4JL3 - chains B and E of the 6 polymer chains in the assembly; structure by X-ray diffraction, 2.50 A resolution.

Chain B:
Protein: Transcriptional regulator, TetR family
From: Mycobacterium smegmatis
UniProt: A0R6I8 (A0R6I8_MYCS2); numbering as in UniProt (aligned over 9-189)
Amino-acid sequence (196 residues; row label = number of the first residue in the row; numbers below 1 keep their minus sign (His-6 is residue -6)):
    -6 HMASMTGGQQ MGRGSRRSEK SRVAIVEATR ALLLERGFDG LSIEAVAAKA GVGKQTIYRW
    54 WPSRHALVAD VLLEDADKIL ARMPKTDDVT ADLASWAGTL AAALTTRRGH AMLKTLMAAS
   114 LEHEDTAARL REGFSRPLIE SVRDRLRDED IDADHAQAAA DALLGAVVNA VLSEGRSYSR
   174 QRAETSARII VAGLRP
Disordered / not traced: -6 to 8
Sequence notes: expression tag (-6 to 8)
Modified / non-standard residues: Mse-5, Mse-2, Mse4 (selenomethionine); Mse76, Mse105, Mse110 (selenomethionine; parent Met)
From the paper describing this entry:
  - binding site for the 31-nt DNA strand (chain E): Glu37, Lys47 to Trp53
  - specificity-determining residues: Lys47
  - mutagenesis - K47A, K47A/Q48A: abolished binding to the 31-nt DNA strand (chain E)
  - mutagenesis - Q48A: unchanged binding to the 31-nt DNA strand (chain E)
  - binding site for the 31-nt DNA strand: Gln48

Chain E:
Molecule: 31-nt DNA strand
Sequence (31 nucleotides; row label = number of the first residue in the row):
     1 TCATAAACGA GACGGTACGT CTCGTCTTGT G

How chain B and chain E interact:
Residue-residue contacts (19):
  Arg9(B) - DA5(E)  base contact
  Arg9(B) - DA6(E)  hydrogen bond to the sugar
  Arg9(B) - DA7(E)  hydrogen bond to the phosphate
  Arg10(B) - DA7(E)  phosphate contact
  Arg10(B) - DC8(E)  phosphate contact
  Ser11(B) - DA7(E)  phosphate contact
  Ser11(B) - DC8(E)  hydrogen bond to the phosphate
  Ser14(B) - DC8(E)  phosphate contact
  Ser14(B) - DG9(E)  phosphate contact
  Gly44(B) - DG9(E)  phosphate contact
  Val45(B) - DG9(E)  phosphate contact
  Gly46(B) - DG9(E)  hydrogen bond to the phosphate
  Gly46(B) - DA10(E)  base contact
  Thr49(B) - DC8(E)  sugar contact
  Thr49(B) - DG9(E)  hydrogen bond to the phosphate
  Arg52(B) - DA7(E)  sugar contact
  Arg52(B) - DC8(E)  salt bridge to the phosphate
  Trp53(B) - DA7(E)  phosphate contact
  Trp53(B) - DC8(E)  hydrogen bond to the phosphate
Interface residues without a listed pair, chain B (12 interface residues in all): Lys47, Gln48
Interface residues without a listed pair, chain E (8 interface residues in all): DG11, DA12

Overview:
12 residues of chain B face 8 of chain E across their interface, with 6 hydrogen bonds and 1 salt bridge.
Polar contacts include Arg9(B)-DA6(E), Arg9(B)-DA7(E) and Ser11(B)-DC8(E). The paper reports a binding site
for the 31-nt DNA strand (chain E) at Glu37(B) and Lys47(B); K47A and K47A/Q48A of chain B abolish binding to
the 31-nt DNA strand (chain E).
Chain B is Transcriptional regulator, TetR family (Mycobacterium smegmatis) and chain E is a 31-nt DNA strand;
the structure, Crystal structure of ms6564-dna complex, was determined by X-ray diffraction.
